PDB entry 4P3F | X-ray diffraction, 1.70 A resolution | chains A and B

== Chain A (and B) ==
Protein: Signal recognition particle subunit SRP68
Organism: Homo sapiens
Notes: chain B of this document is another copy of the same molecule, construct and numbering; everything in this record applies to it too
UniProtKB: Q9UHB9 (SRP68_HUMAN); residues 39-246 here correspond to UniProt positions 47-254 (UniProt number = residue number + 8)
Amino-acid sequence (216 residues; row label = number of the first residue in the row):
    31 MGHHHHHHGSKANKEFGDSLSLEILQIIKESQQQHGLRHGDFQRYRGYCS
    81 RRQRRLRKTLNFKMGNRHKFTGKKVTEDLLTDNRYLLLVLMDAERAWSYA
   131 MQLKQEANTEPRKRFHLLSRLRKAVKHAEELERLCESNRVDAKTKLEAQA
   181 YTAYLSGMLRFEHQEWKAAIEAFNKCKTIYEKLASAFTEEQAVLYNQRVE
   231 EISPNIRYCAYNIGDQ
Disordered / not traced: 31-47, 138-141, 245-246 (chain B: 31-46, 245-246)
Construct notes: initiating methionine (31); expression tag (32-38); engineered mutation D108 (Glu116 in Q9UHB9)
Swiss-Prot annotation at these positions:
  - modified residue (Phosphoserine): S40, S233

== How chain A and chain B interact ==
Pairs across the interface (26; chain A residue first):
  Q56(A) - K93(B)
  E60(A) - F92(B)
  E60(A) - K93(B)  salt bridge
  E60(A) - R114(B)  salt bridge
  Q63(A) - F92(B)
  Q63(A) - N96(B)  hydrogen bond
  Q64(A) - K88(B)
  Q64(A) - T89(B)  hydrogen bond
  Q64(A) - F92(B)
  R68(A) - N96(B)  hydrogen bond
  R85(A) - R85(B)
  K88(A) - Q64(B)
  T89(A) - Q64(B)  hydrogen bond
  F92(A) - Q63(B)
  F92(A) - Q64(B)
  F92(A) - R68(B)
  N96(A) - R68(B)  hydrogen bond
  T101(A) - Q227(B)  hydrogen bond (backbone-side chain)
  G102(A) - V223(B)
  K103(A) - E220(B)
  K104(A) - E220(B)  hydrogen bond (backbone-side chain)
  V105(A) - E220(B)
  R114(A) - E60(B)  salt bridge
  T218(A) - D48(B)
  Q227(A) - H98(B)  hydrogen bond
  E230(A) - F100(B)
Interface residues without a listed pair, chain A (21 interface residues in all): Q221, V223

== Overview ==
Chain A and chain B form an interface of 21 and 17 residues respectively; the contacts include 8 hydrogen
bonds and 3 salt bridges. Polar contacts include E60(A)-K93(B), E60(A)-R114(B) and Q63(A)-N96(B).
Chain A and chain B are both Signal recognition particle subunit SRP68 (Homo sapiens); the structure,
Structure of the human SRP68-RBD, was determined by X-ray diffraction together with 4P3E and 4P3G from the
same study.
